4CR3 - chains J and K of the 33 polymer chains in the assembly; structure by electron microscopy, 9.30 A resolution (very low resolution: no residue pairs are listed; an interface is given only as per-side residue counts).

# Chain J
Molecule: 26S protease regulatory subunit 8 homolog
Source organism: Saccharomyces cerevisiae
Reference sequence: Q01939 (PRS8_YEAST); residues 1-405 here = UniProt positions 1-405
Amino-acid sequence (405 residues; each row starts with the number of its first residue):
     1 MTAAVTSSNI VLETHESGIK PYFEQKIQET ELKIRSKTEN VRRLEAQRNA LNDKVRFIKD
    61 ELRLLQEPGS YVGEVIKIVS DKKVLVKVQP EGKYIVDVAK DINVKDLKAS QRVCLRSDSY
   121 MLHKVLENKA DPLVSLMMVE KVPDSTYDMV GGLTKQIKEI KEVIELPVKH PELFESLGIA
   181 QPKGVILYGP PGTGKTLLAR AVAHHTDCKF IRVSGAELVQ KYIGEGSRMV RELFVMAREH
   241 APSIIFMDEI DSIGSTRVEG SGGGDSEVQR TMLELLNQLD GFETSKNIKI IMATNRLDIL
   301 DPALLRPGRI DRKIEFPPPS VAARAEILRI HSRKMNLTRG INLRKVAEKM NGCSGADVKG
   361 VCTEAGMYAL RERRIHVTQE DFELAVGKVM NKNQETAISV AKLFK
Not modelled in the structure: 1-23, 397-405
UniProt features mapped onto this chain:
  - binding site (ATP): Gly189 to Thr196
  - modified residue: Thr2 (N-acetylthreonine)

# Chain K
Molecule: 26S protease regulatory subunit 6B homolog
Source organism: Saccharomyces cerevisiae
Reference sequence: P33298 (PRS6B_YEAST); residues 1-428 here = UniProt positions 1-428
Amino-acid sequence (428 residues; row label = number of the first residue in the row):
     1 MEELGIVTPV EKAVEEKPAV KSYASLLAQL NGTVNNNSAL SNVNSDIYFK LKKLEKEYEL
    61 LTLQEDYIKD EQRHLKRELK RAQEEVKRIQ SVPLVIGQFL EPIDQNTGIV SSTTGMSYVV
   121 RILSTLDREL LKPSMSVALH RHSNALVDIL PPDSDSSISV MGENEKPDVT YADVGGLDMQ
   181 KQEIREAVEL PLVQADLYEQ IGIDPPRGVL LYGPPGTGKT MLVKAVANST KAAFIRVNGS
   241 EFVHKYLGEG PRMVRDVFRL ARENAPSIIF IDEVDSIATK RFDAQTGSDR EVQRILIELL
   301 TQMDGFDQST NVKVIMATNR ADTLDPALLR PGRLDRKIEF PSLRDRRERR LIFGTIASKM
   361 SLAPEADLDS LIIRNDSLSG AVIAAIMQEA GLRAVRKNRY VILQSDLEEA YATQVKTDNT
   421 VDKFDFYK
Not modelled in the structure: 1-47
UniProt features mapped onto this chain:
  - binding site (ATP): Gly213 to Thr220
  - modified residue: Met1 (N-acetylmethionine)
  - cross-link: Lys280 (Glycyl lysine isopeptide (Lys-Gly) (interchain with G-Cter in ubiquitin))

# Chain J / chain K interface
At this resolution (9 A) residue pairs are not listed: 65 residues of chain J and 59 of chain K lie at the interface.

# In short
Chain J and chain K form an interface of 65 and 59 residues respectively. Curated annotation (UniProt) lists 8
ATP-binding residues on chain J; 8 ATP-binding residues on chain K.
Here chain J is 26S protease regulatory subunit 8 homolog and chain K is 26S protease regulatory subunit 6B
homolog, both from Saccharomyces cerevisiae. Entry 4CR3 (Deep classification of a large cryo-EM dataset
defines the conformational landscape of the 26S proteasome) was determined by electron microscopy (same
publication as 4CR2 and 4CR4).
